PDB entry 1H4Q | X-ray diffraction, 3.00 A resolution | chains B and T of the 3 polymer chains in the assembly

== Chain B ==
Protein: Prolyl-tRNA synthetase
Source organism: Thermus thermophilus
Notes: EC 6.1.1.15
Sequence (477 residues; row label = number of the first residue in the row):
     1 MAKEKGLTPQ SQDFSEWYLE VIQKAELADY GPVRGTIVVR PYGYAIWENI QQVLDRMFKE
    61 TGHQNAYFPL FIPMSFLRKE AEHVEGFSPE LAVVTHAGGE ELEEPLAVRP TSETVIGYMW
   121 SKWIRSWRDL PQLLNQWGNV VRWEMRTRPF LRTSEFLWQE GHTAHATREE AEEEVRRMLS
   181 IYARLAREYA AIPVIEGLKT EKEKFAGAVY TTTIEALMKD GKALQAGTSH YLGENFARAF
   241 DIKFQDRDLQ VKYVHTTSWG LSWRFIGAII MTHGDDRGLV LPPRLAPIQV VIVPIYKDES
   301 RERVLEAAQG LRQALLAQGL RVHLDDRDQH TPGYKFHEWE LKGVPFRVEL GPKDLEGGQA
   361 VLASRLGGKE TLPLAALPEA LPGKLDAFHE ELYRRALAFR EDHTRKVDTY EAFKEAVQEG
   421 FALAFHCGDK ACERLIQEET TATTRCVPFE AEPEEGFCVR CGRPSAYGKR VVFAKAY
Not modelled in the structure: 1-4, 78-86
Ion coordination: Zn2+: Cys427, Cys432, Cys458, Cys461
Small-molecule neighbours:
  - ATP (adenosine-5'-triphosphate): Arg142, Glu144, Phe150, Leu151, Arg152, Thr153, Phe156, Trp158, Gln225, Ala226, Gly227, Thr228, His230, Gly260, Ser262, Trp263, Arg264, Tyr477
  - pyrrolidine-2-carbaldehyde (PRI): Thr111, Glu113, Arg142, Trp158, Glu160, His162, Phe205, Thr228, His230, Ser258, Trp259, Gly260

== Chain T ==
Molecule: Trnapro(cgg)
Source organism: Thermus thermophilus
Sequence (77 nucleotides; numbered 1 to 76 plus 1 insertion-coded residue; the number before each row is that of its first residue):
     1 CGGGGAGUAG CGCAGCC
   17A C
    18 GGUAGCGCAC CUCGUUCGGG ACGAGGGGGG CGCUGGUUCA GAUCCAGUCU CCCCGACCA
Not modelled in the structure: 1-3, 70-76
Modified / non-standard residues: 5MU (5-methyluridine 5'-monophosphate) at position 54; PSU (pseudouridine-5'-monophosphate) at position 55

== How chain B and chain T interact ==
Residue-residue contacts (26):
  Lys5(B) - G37(T)  base contact
  Ile295(B) - G35(T)  sugar contact
  Tyr296(B) - C34(T)  hydrogen bond to the sugar
  Lys297(B) - C34(T)  salt bridge to the phosphate
  Asp298(B) - U33(T)  base contact
  Asp298(B) - C34(T)  hydrogen bond to the base
  Thr331(B) - G37(T)  phosphate contact
  Thr331(B) - A38(T)  hydrogen bond to the phosphate
  Pro332(B) - C34(T)  sugar contact
  Pro332(B) - G35(T)  sugar contact
  Gly333(B) - G36(T)  sugar contact
  Gly333(B) - G37(T)  sugar contact
  Tyr334(B) - G37(T)  base contact
  Phe336(B) - G36(T)  base contact
  His337(B) - G36(T)  base contact
  His337(B) - G37(T)  stacking on the base
  Glu338(B) - G37(T)  base contact
  Glu340(B) - G36(T)  hydrogen bond to the base
  Arg347(B) - G36(T)  hydrogen bond to the base
  Glu349(B) - G35(T)  hydrogen bond to the base
  Gly351(B) - G35(T)  base contact
  Pro352(B) - G35(T)  base contact
  Lys353(B) - G35(T)  hydrogen bond to the base
  Asp354(B) - G35(T)  hydrogen bond to the base
  Val361(B) - G35(T)  base contact
  Lys369(B) - G36(T)  hydrogen bond to the base
Interface residues without a listed pair, chain B (23 interface residues in all): Gly6, His330
Interface residues without a listed pair, chain T (7 interface residues in all): C27

== Summary ==
Chain B and chain T form an interface of 23 and 7 residues respectively, with 9 hydrogen bonds, 1 salt bridge
and 1 aromatic stacking contact. Among the polar pairs are Asp298(B)-C34(T), Glu340(B)-G36(T) and
Arg347(B)-G36(T). Bound to chain B: ATP and pyrrolidine-2-carbaldehyde.
Here chain B is Prolyl-tRNA synthetase and chain T is Trnapro(cgg), both from Thermus thermophilus. Entry 1H4Q
(Prolyl-tRNA synthetase from Thermus thermophilus complexed with tRNApro(CGG), ATP and prolinol) was
determined by X-ray diffraction (same publication as 1H4S, 1H4T, 1H4V and 1HC7).
